8BDZ - chains B and C of the 3 polymer chains in the assembly; structure by electron microscopy, 3.13 A resolution.

# Chain B (and C)
Name: Core protein, Matrix protein 2, External core antigen
From: Hepatitis B virus adw/991
Notes: chain C of this document is another copy of the same molecule, construct and numbering; everything in this record applies to it too
Reference sequence: chimeric construct of Q9E0P3, A4K144, P0C573: residues 2-76 from Q9E0P3 (Q9E0P3_HBV) positions 4-78 (UniProt number = residue number + 2); residues 100-122 from A4K144 positions 2-24 (UniProt number = residue number - 98); residues 125-147 from A4K144 positions 2-24 (UniProt number = residue number - 123); residues 150-172 from A4K144 positions 2-24 (UniProt number = residue number - 148); residues 175-197 from A4K144 positions 2-24 (UniProt number = residue number - 173); 1 more segments
Chain sequence (289 residues; row label = number of the first residue in the row):
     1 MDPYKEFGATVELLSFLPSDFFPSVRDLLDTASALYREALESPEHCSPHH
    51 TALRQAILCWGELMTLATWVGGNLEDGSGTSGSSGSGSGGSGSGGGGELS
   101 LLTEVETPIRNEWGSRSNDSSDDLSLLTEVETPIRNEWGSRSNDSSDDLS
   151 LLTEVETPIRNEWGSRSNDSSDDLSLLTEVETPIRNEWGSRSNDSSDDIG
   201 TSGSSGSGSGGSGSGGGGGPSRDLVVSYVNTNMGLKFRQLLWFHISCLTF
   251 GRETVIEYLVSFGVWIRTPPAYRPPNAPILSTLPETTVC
Unresolved in the structure: 75-220, 285-289
Construct notes: initiating methionine (1); conflict Thr-10 (Ser12 in Q9E0P3), Ser-115 (Cys17 in A4K144), Ser-117 (Cys19 in A4K144), Ser-140 (Cys17 in A4K144), Ser-142 (Cys19 in A4K144), Ser-165 (Cys17 in A4K144), Ser-167 (Cys19 in A4K144), Ser-190 (Cys17 in A4K144), Ser-192 (Cys19 in A4K144); linker (77-99, 123-124, 148-149, 173-174, 198-220); expression tag (289)

# Chain B / chain C interface
Pairs across the interface - 18 pairs, chain B then chain C:
  Pro-18(B) with Tyr-272(C)
  Asp-20(B) with Pro-269(C); Tyr-272(C), hydrogen bond
  Phe-21(B) with Pro-269(C); Tyr-272(C), hydrophobic
  Pro-23(B) with Arg-267(C)
  Asp-27(B) with Arg-267(C)
  Asp-30(B) with Phe-16(C)
  Thr-31(B) with Val-264(C); Arg-267(C), hydrogen bond
  Ser-33(B) with Glu-12(C)
  Ala-34(B) with Glu-12(C), hydrogen bond (backbone-side chain); Phe-16(C), hydrophobic
  Phe-262(B) with Tyr-272(C), hydrophobic
  Ala-277(B) with Tyr-272(C), hydrophobic
  Ile-279(B) with Tyr-272(C); Arg-273(C); Pro-274(C), hydrophobic
Also at the interface, not in a pair above, chain B (15 interface residues in all): Phe-22, Leu-35, Arg-37
Also at the interface, not in a pair above, chain C (10 interface residues in all): Leu-13, Val-260

# Overview
15 residues of chain B and 10 residues of chain C are in contact; the contacts include 3 hydrogen bonds. Among
the polar pairs are Asp-20(B)/Tyr-272(C), Thr-31(B)/Arg-267(C) and Ala-34(B)/Glu-12(C).
Both chains are Core protein, Matrix protein 2, External core antigen (Hepatitis B virus adw/991). Entry 8BDZ
(Hepatitis B virus core antigen (HBc) with the insertion of four external domains of the influenza ...) was
determined by electron microscopy together with 8BER from the same study.
